PDB entry 5Y9W | X-ray diffraction, 1.85 A resolution | chains B and A of the 3 polymer chains in the assembly

Chain B (and A):
Name: Pollen receptor-like kinase 6
From: Arabidopsis thaliana
Notes: chain A of this document is another copy of the same molecule, construct and numbering; everything in this record applies to it too
Reference sequence: Q3E991 (PRK6_ARATH); residue numbers follow UniProt; this construct covers 27-262
Amino-acid sequence (242 residues; row label = number of the first residue in the row):
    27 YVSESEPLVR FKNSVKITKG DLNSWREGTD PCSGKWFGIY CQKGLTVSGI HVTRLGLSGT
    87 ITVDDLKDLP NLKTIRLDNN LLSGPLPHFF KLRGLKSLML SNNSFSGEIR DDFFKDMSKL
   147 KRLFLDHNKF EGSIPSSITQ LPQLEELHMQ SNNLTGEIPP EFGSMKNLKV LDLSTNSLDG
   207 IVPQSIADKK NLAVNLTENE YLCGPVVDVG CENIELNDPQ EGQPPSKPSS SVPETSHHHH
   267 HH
Not modelled in the structure: 243-268 (chain A: 240-268)
Cystine bridges: Cys58-Cys67, Cys229-Cys237
Sequence notes: expression tag (263-268)
UniProt features mapped onto this chain:
  - region: Glu226 to Leu242 (LURE peptides binding)
  - glycosylation (N-linked (GlcNAc...) asparagine): Asn128, Asn179, Asn221
  - mutagenesis: Glu226 (E226A: Normal interaction with LURE1.2), Tyr227 (Y227A: Normal interaction with LURE1.2), Asp234 (D234A: Compromised interaction with LURE1.2. Reduced pollen tube attraction), Asn239 to Ile240 (Compromised interaction with LURE1.2. Reduced pollen tube attraction), Asn239 (N239A: Normal interaction with LURE1.2. Normal pollen tube attraction)
What the authors report for this chain:
  - conformationally variable residues (order/disorder transition): Cys229, Cys237
  - specificity-determining residues: Ile240, Leu242 (by similarity / conservation)
  - mutagenesis - D234A, N239DEL/I240DEL: decreased signaling with Protein LURE 1.2
  - mutagenesis - N239A: unchanged binding to Protein LURE 1.2
  - mutagenesis - N239A: unchanged signaling with Protein LURE 1.2
  - mutagenesis - N239DEL/I240DEL: decreased binding to Protein LURE 1.2

Chain B / chain A interface:
Contacting residue pairs (11):
  Gln166(B) - Pro96(A)
  Pro186(B) - Tyr27(A)  hydrogen bond (backbone-side chain)
  Glu187(B) - Tyr27(A)
  Glu187(B) - Ser29(A)  hydrogen bond
  Gly189(B) - Tyr27(A)
  Gly189(B) - Leu71(A)
  Ser190(B) - Tyr27(A)  hydrogen bond
  Ser190(B) - Leu71(A)
  Ser190(B) - Thr72(A)
  Ser211(B) - Tyr27(A)
  Ser211(B) - Leu71(A)
Interface residues without a listed pair, chain A (6 interface residues in all): Gln68

Summary:
Chain B and chain A each contribute 6 residues to their interface; the contacts include 3 hydrogen bonds.
Among the polar pairs are Pro186(B)-Tyr27(A), Glu187(B)-Ser29(A) and Ser190(B)-Tyr27(A). UniProt lists 5
mutagenesis sites on chain B. The paper reports that D234A and N239DEL/I240DEL of chain B reduce signaling
with Protein LURE 1.2; specificity determinants Ile240(B) and Leu242(B).
Both chains are Pollen receptor-like kinase 6 (Arabidopsis thaliana). Entry 5Y9W (Crystal 1 for
AtLURE1.2-AtPRK6LRR) was determined by X-ray diffraction (same publication as 5YAH).
